Entry 7VBH (electron microscopy, 3.00 A resolution); this record covers chains A and N of the 6 polymer chains in the assembly.

[Chain A]
Protein: Guanine nucleotide-binding protein G(s) subunit alpha isoforms short
From: Homo sapiens
UniProtKB: P63092 (GNAS2_HUMAN); numbering as in UniProt (aligned over 1-394)
Sequence (394 residues; row label = number of the first residue in the row):
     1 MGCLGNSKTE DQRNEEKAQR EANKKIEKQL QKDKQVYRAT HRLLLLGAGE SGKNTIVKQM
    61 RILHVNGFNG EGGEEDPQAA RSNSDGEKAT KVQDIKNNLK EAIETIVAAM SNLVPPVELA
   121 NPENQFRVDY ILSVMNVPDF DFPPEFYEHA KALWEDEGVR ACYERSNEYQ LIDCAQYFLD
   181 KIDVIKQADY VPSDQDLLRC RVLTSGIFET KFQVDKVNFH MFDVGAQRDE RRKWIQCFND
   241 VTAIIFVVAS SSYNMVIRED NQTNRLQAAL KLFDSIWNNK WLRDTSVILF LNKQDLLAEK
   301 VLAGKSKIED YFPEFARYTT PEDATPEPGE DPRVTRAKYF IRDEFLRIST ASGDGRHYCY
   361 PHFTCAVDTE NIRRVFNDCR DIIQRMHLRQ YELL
Disordered / not traced: 1-11, 48-204, 252-262, 365-369
Sequence notes: engineered mutation Asn54 (Ser in P63092), Ala226 (Gly in P63092), Ala268 (Glu in P63092), Lys271 (Asn in P63092), Asp274 (Lys in P63092), Lys280 (Arg in P63092), Asp284 (Thr in P63092), Thr285 (Ile in P63092)

[Chain N]
Protein: Nanobody 35
From: Escherichia coli
Notes: antibody fragment or engineered binder
Sequence (140 residues; each row starts with the number of its first residue; numbers below 1 keep their minus sign (Met-1 is residue -1)):
    -1 MAQVQLQESG GGLVQPGGSL RLSCAASGFT FSNYKMNWVR QAPGKGLEWV SDISQSGASI
    59 SYTGSVKGRF TISRDNAKNT LYLQMNSLKP EDTAVYYCAR CPAPFTRDCF DVTSTTYAYR
   119 GQGTQVTVSS HHHHHHEPEA
Disordered / not traced: -1 to 0, 127-138
Disulfide bonds: Cys22-Cys96, Cys99-Cys107

[Chain A / chain N interface]
Residue-residue contacts - 31 pairs, chain A then chain N:
  Asp229(A) - Asp109(N)
  Asp229(A) - Ser112(N)
  Asp229(A) - Thr113(N)  hydrogen bond
  Glu230(A) - Asp109(N)
  Glu230(A) - Ser112(N)
  Glu230(A) - Thr114(N)
  Glu230(A) - Tyr115(N)
  Arg231(A) - Asp109(N)  hydrogen bond (backbone-side chain)
  Arg232(A) - Pro100(N)
  Arg232(A) - Phe108(N)
  Arg232(A) - Asp109(N)  salt bridge
  Arg232(A) - Tyr115(N)
  Arg232(A) - Tyr117(N)
  Thr263(A) - Lys43(N)
  Thr263(A) - Gly44(N)
  Thr263(A) - Leu45(N)
  Thr263(A) - Glu46(N)
  Gln267(A) - Trp47(N)
  Gln267(A) - Thr61(N)
  Lys271(A) - Trp47(N)
  Lys271(A) - Asp50(N)  salt bridge
  Ser275(A) - Asp106(N)
  Ser275(A) - Cys107(N)
  Ser275(A) - Phe108(N)
  Asn278(A) - Arg105(N)
  Asn278(A) - Asp106(N)
  Asn279(A) - Asp106(N)  hydrogen bond
  Asn279(A) - Phe108(N)
  Tyr311(A) - Gly62(N)  hydrogen bond (backbone-backbone)
  Tyr311(A) - Ser63(N)
  Pro313(A) - Gly62(N)
Interface residues without a listed pair, chain A (20 interface residues in all): Arg228, Ile235, Asn264, Leu272, Ile276, Lys280, Asp310, Glu314
Interface residues without a listed pair, chain N (22 interface residues in all): Lys65, Ala116

[In short]
20 residues of chain A face 22 of chain N across their interface; the contacts include 4 hydrogen bonds and 2
salt bridges. Among the polar pairs are Arg232(A)-Asp109(N), Lys271(A)-Asp50(N) and Asp229(A)-Thr113(N).
Chain A is Guanine nucleotide-binding protein G(s) subunit alpha isoforms short (Homo sapiens) and chain N is
Nanobody 35 (Escherichia coli); the structure, Cryo-EM structure of the GIPR/GLP-1R/GCGR triagonist peptide
20-bound human GLP-1R-Gs complex, was determined by electron microscopy (same publication as 7FIM, 7FIN, 7FIY,
7V35, 7VAB and 7VBI).
